8ZZ0 - chains B and E of the 7 polymer chains in the assembly; structure by electron microscopy, 3.43 A resolution.

[Chain B]
Protein: PomB
Source organism: Vibrio alginolyticus
UniProtKB: O06874 (O06874_VIBAL); residues 1-315 here = UniProt positions 1-315
Sequence (321 residues; numbered 1 to 321; the number before each row is that of its first residue):
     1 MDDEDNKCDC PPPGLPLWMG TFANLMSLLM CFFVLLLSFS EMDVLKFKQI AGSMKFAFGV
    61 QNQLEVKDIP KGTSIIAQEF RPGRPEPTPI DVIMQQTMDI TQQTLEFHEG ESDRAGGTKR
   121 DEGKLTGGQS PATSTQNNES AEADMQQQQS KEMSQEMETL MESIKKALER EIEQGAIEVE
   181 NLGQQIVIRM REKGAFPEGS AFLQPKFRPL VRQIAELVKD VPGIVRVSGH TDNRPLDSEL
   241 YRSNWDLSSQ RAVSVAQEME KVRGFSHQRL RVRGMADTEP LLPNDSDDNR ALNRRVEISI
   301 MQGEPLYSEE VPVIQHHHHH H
Not modelled in the structure: 1-13, 61-321
Construct notes: engineered mutation N24 (Asp in O06874); expression tag (316-321)
What the authors report for this chain:
  - specificity-determining residues: L35 (by similarity / conservation)

[Chain E]
Protein: Chemotaxis protein PomA
Source organism: Vibrio alginolyticus
UniProtKB: O06873 (POMA_VIBAL); numbering as in UniProt (aligned over 1-253)
Sequence (253 residues; row label = number of the first residue in the row):
     1 MDLATLLGLI GGFAFVIMAM VLGGSIGMFV DVTSILIVVG GSIFVVLMKF TMGQFFGATK
    61 IAGKAFMFKA DEPEDLIAKI VEMADAARKG GFLALEEMEI NNTFMQKGID LLVDGHDADV
   121 VRAALKKDIA LTDERHTQGT GVFRAFGDVA PAMGMIGTLV GLVAMLSNMD DPKAIGPAMA
   181 VALLTTLYGA ILSNMVFFPI ADKLSLRRDQ ETLNRRLIMD GVLAIQDGQN PRVIDSYLKN
   241 YLNEGKRALE IDE
Not modelled in the structure: 1-25, 88-99, 251-253
What the authors report for this chain:
  - specificity-determining residues: M165, M179 (by similarity / conservation)

[Interface between chain B and chain E]
Residue-residue contacts - 17 pairs, chain B then chain E:
  T21(B) - A190(E)
  N24(B) - P151(E)
  N24(B) - M155(E)
  N24(B) - T186(E)
  S27(B) - T158(E)
  S27(B) - L162(E)
  L28(B) - M179(E)  hydrophobic
  L28(B) - A182(E)  hydrophobic
  L28(B) - L183(E)  hydrophobic
  C31(B) - L162(E)  hydrophobic
  C31(B) - M165(E)
  C31(B) - L166(E)  hydrophobic
  F32(B) - M165(E)
  V34(B) - L166(E)  hydrophobic
  L35(B) - M169(E)  hydrophobic
  L35(B) - I175(E)  hydrophobic
  S38(B) - M169(E)
Other interface residues (no listed pair), chain B (11 interface residues in all): L17, L25
Other interface residues (no listed pair), chain E (15 interface residues in all): G154, F198

[In short]
11 residues of chain B and 15 residues of chain E are in contact. From the paper: specificity determinants
L35(B) and M165(E) among others.
Here chain B is PomB and chain E is Chemotaxis protein PomA, both from Vibrio alginolyticus. Entry 8ZZ0
(Bacterial flagellar sodium-driven stator PomA5PomB2(D24N) with 100 mM KCl) was determined by electron
microscopy, deposited together with 8ZYV, 8ZYW, 8ZYZ and 9IJM.
